8IA0 - chains C1 and LC of the 64 polymer chains in the assembly; structure by electron microscopy, 2.70 A resolution.

[Chain C1]
Molecule: 3341-nt RNA strand
Organism: Chaetomium thermophilum
Sequence (3341 nucleotides; each row starts with the number of its first residue):
     1 GGUUGACCUCGGAUCAGGUAGGAGGACCCGCUGAACUUAAGCAUAUCAAU
    51 AAGCGGAGGAAAAGAAACCAACAGGGAUUGCCCUAGUAACGGCGAGUGAA
   101 GCGGCAACAGCUCAAAUUUGAAAGCUGGCUUCGGCCCGCGUUGUAAUUUG
   151 GAGAGGAUGCUUUGGGCGAGGCUCCUUCUGAGUUCCCUGGAACGGGACGC
   201 CACAGAGGGUGAGAGCCCCGUAUAGUUGGAAGCCAAGCCUGUGUAAAGCU
   251 CCUUCGACGAGUCGAGUAGUUUGGGAAUGCUGCUCAAAAUGGGAGGUAAA
   301 UUUCUUCUAAAGCUAAAUACCGGCCAGAGACCGAUAGCGCACAAGUAGAG
   351 UGAUCGAAAGAUGAAAAGCACUUUGAAAAGAGGGUUAAAUAGCACGUGAA
   401 AUUGUUGAAAGGGAAGCGCUUGUGACCAGACUUGCGCCCGGCGGAUCAUC
   451 CGGUGUUCUCACCGGUGCACUCCGCCGGGCUCAGGCCAGCAUCGGUUCUG
   501 GCGGGGGGAUAAAGGCCCAGGGAAUGUGGCUCCUCCGGGAGUGUUAUAGC
   551 CCUGGGUGUAAUACCCUCGCCGGGACCGAGGACCGCGCUCUGCAAGGAUG
   601 CUGGCGUAAUGGUCACCAGCGACCCGUCUUGAAACACGGACCAAGGAGUC
   651 AAGGUUUUGCGCGAGUGUUUGGGUGUAAAACCCGCACGCGUAAUGAAAGU
   701 GAACGUAGGUGAGAGCUUCGGCGCAUCAUCGACCGAUCCUGAUGUAUUCG
   751 GAUGGAUUUGAGUAGGAGCGUUAAGCCUUGGACCCGAAAGAUGGUGAACU
   801 AUGCUUGGAUAGGGUGAAGCCAGAGGAAACUCUGGUGGAGGCUCGCAGCG
   851 GUUCUGACGUGCAAAUCGAUCGUCAAAUCUGAGCAUGGGGGCGAAAGACU
   901 AAUCGAACCAUCUAGUAGCUGGUUACCGCCGAAGUUUCCCUCAGGAUAGC
   951 AGUGUCGACCUUCAGUUUUAUGAGGUAAAGCGAAUGAUUAGGGACUCGGG
  1001 GGCGAUUUUUAGCCUUCAUCCAUUCUCAAACUUUAAAUAUGUAAGAAGCC
  1051 CUUGUUACUUAACUGAACGUGGGCAUUCGAAUGUAUCGACACUAGUGGGC
  1101 CAUUUUUGGUAAGCAGAACUGGCGAUGCGGGAUGAACCGAACGCGGGGUU
  1151 AAGGUGCCGGAGUGGACGCUCAUCAGACACCACAAAAGGCGUUAGUACAU
  1201 CUUGACAGCAGGACGGUGGCCAUGGAAGUCGGAAUCCGCUAAGGACUGUG
  1251 UAACAACUCACCUGCCGAAUGUACUAGCCCUGAAAAUGGAUGGCGCUCAA
  1301 GCGUCCCACCCAUACCCCGCCCUCAGGGUAGAAACGAUGCCCUGAGGAGU
  1351 AGGCGGCCGUGGAGGUCAGUGACGAAGCCUAGGGCGUGAGCCCGGGUCGA
  1401 ACGGCCUCUAGUGCAGAUCUUGGUGGUAGUAGCAAAUACUUCAAUGAGAA
  1451 CUUGAAGGACCGAAGUGGGGAAAGGUUCCAUGUGAACAGCGGUUGGACAU
  1501 GGGUUAGUCGAUCCUAAGCCAUAGGGAAGUUCCGUUUCAAAGGGGCACUC
  1551 GUGCCCCGUGUGGCGAAAGGGAAGCCGGUUAAUAUUCCGGCACCUGGAUG
  1601 UGGGUUUUGCGCGGCAACGCAACUGAACGCGGAGACGACGGCGGGGGCCC
  1651 CGGGCAGAGUUCUCUUUUCUUCUUAACGGUCUAUCACCCUGGAAACAGUU
  1701 UGUCUGGAGAUAGGGUUUAAUGGCCGGAAGAGCCCGACACUUCUGUCGGG
  1751 UCCGGUGCGCUCUCGACGUCCCUUGAAAAUCCGCGGGAGGGAAUAAUUCU
  1801 CACGCCAGGUCGUACUCAUAACCGCAGCAGGUCCCCAAGGUGAACAGCCU
  1851 CUGGUUGAUAGAACAAUGUAGAUAAGGGAAGUCGGCAAAAUAGAUCCGUA
  1901 ACUUCGGGAAAAGGAUUGGCUCUAAGGGUUGGGCACGUUGGGCUUUGGGC
  1951 GGACGCCCUGGGAGCAGAGGGCCUCUAGCCGGGCAACCGGCCGGCGGCCC
  2001 UCAGCACCCGGGGUUGAAGCCCUUAGCAGGCUUCGGCCGUCCGGCGUGCG
  2051 GUUAACAACCAACUUAGAACUGGUACGGACAGGGGGAAUCUGACUGUCUA
  2101 AUUAAAACAUAGCAUUGCGAUGGCCAGAAAGUGGUGUUGACGCAAUGUGA
  2151 UUUCUGCCCAGUGCUCUGAAUGUCAAAGUGAAGAAAUUCAACCAAGCGCG
  2201 GGUAAACGGCGGGAGUAACUAUGACUCUCUUAAGGUAGCCAAAUGCCUCG
  2251 UCAUCUAAUUAGUGACGCGCAUGAAUGGAUUAACGAGAUUCCCACUGUCC
  2301 CUAUCUACUAUCUAGCGAAACCACAGCCAAGGGAACGGGCUUGGCAAAAU
  2351 CAGCGGGGAAAGAAGACCCUGUUGAGCUUGACUCUAGUUUGACAUUGUGA
  2401 AAAGACAUAGGAGGUGUAGAAUAGGUGGGAGCUUCGGCGCCAGUGAAAUA
  2451 CCACUACUCCUAUUGUUUUUUUACUUAUUCAAUGAAGCGGGGCUGGACUU
  2501 GCGUCCAACUUCUGGAGUUAAGGUCCUUCGCGGGCCGACCCGGGUUGAAG
  2551 ACAUUGUCAGGUGGGGAGUUUGGCUGGGGCGGCACAUCUGUUAAACCAUA
  2601 ACGCAGGUGUCCUAAGGGGGGCUCAUGGAGAACAGAAAUCUCCAGUAGAA
  2651 CAAAAGGGUAAAAGUCCCCUUGAUUUUGAUUUUCAGUGUGAAUACAAACC
  2701 AUGAAAGUGUGGCCUAUCGAUCCUUUAGUCCCUCGAAAUUUGAGGCUAGA
  2751 GGUGCCAGAAAAGUUACCACAGGGAUAACUGGCUUGUGGCGGCCAAGCGU
  2801 UCAUAGCGACGUCGCUUUUUGAUCCUUCGAUGUCGGCUCUUCCUAUCAUA
  2851 CCGAAGCAGAAUUCGGUAAGCGUUGGAUUGUUCACCCACUAAUAGGGAAC
  2901 GUGAGCUGGGUUUAGACCGUCGUGAGACAGGUUAGUUUUACCCUACUGAU
  2951 GAACUCGUCGCAAUGGUAAUUCAGCUUAGUACGAGAGGAACCGCUGAUUC
  3001 AGAUAAUUGGUUUUUGCGGUUGUCCGACCGGGCAGUGCCGCGAAGCUACC
  3051 AUCUGCUGGAUAAUGGCUGAACGCCUCUAAGUCAGAAUCCAUGCCAGAAC
  3101 GCGACGAUACUACCCGCACGUUGUAGACGUAUAAGAAUAGGCUCCGGCCU
  3151 CGUAUCCUAGCAGGCGAUUCCUCCGCCGGCCUCGAAGUGGCCGUCGGUAA
  3201 UUCGCGUAUUGCAAUUUAGACACGCGCGGGAUCAAAUCCUUUGCAGACGA
  3251 CUUAGAUGUGCGAAAGGGUCCUGUAAGCAGUAGAGUAGCCUUGUUGUUAC
  3301 GAUCUGCUGAGGGUAAGCCCUCCUUCGCCUAGAUUUCCCAG
Unresolved in the structure: 1-2, 693-706, 847-854, 865-867, 901-905, 987-1028, 1074-1076, 1887-1893, 1914-1917, 2028-2040, 2082-2083, 2095, 2101-2109, 2150-2152, 2207-2242, 2273-2276, 2281, 2359-2362, 2485-2545, 2571-2721, 2753-2756, 2801-2804, 2817-2832, 2900-2903, 2911-2914, 2937-2940, 3338-3341

[Chain LC]
Name: 60S ribosomal protein L4-like protein
Organism: Chaetomium thermophilum
Reference sequence: G0SFC3 (G0SFC3_CHATD); residues 1-365 here = UniProt positions 1-365
Chain sequence (365 residues; numbered 1 to 365; the number before each row is that of its first residue):
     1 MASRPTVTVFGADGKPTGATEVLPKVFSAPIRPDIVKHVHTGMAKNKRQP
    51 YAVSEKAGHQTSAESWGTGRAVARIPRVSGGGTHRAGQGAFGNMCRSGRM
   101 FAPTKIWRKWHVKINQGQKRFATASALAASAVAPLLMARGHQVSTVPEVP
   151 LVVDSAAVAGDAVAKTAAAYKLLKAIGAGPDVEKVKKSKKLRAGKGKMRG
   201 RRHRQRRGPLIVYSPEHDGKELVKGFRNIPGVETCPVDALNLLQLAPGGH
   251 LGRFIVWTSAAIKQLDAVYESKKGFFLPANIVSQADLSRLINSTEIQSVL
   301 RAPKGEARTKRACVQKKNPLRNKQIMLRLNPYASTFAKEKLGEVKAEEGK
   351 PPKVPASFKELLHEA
Unresolved in the structure: 1-3

[Interface between chain C1 and chain LC]
Residue-residue contacts (291; chain C1 residue first):
  A202(C1) with Thr166(LC), base contact; Tyr170(LC), base contact; Asn228(LC), hydrogen bond to the base
  C203(C1) with Ala164(LC), sugar contact; Thr166(LC), hydrogen bond to the phosphate; Lys224(LC), base contact; Arg227(LC), phosphate contact
  A204(C1) with Thr166(LC), phosphate contact; Arg227(LC), salt bridge to the phosphate; Asn228(LC), phosphate contact
  G205(C1) with Lys186(LC), hydrogen bond to the base; Asn228(LC), hydrogen bond to the sugar; Pro230(LC), sugar contact
  G208(C1) with Arg202(LC), salt bridge to the phosphate
  A222(C1) with Arg227(LC), sugar contact
  C321(C1) with Glu55(LC), base contact
  A328(C1) with Gln49(LC), hydrogen bond to the sugar
  G329(C1) with Gln49(LC), sugar contact; Tyr51(LC), base contact; Arg199(LC), phosphate contact
  A330(C1) with Ala44(LC), base contact; Lys45(LC), base contact; Arg48(LC), phosphate contact; Gln49(LC), hydrogen bond to the phosphate; Arg201(LC), sugar contact
  C331(C1) with Tyr51(LC), sugar contact; Arg199(LC), salt bridge to the phosphate; Arg201(LC), salt bridge to the phosphate
  C332(C1) with Arg199(LC), salt bridge to the phosphate
  G333(C1) with Lys195(LC), base contact; Met198(LC), base contact; Arg199(LC), salt bridge to the phosphate
  U335(C1) with Arg96(LC), hydrogen bond to the sugar
  A336(C1) with Arg96(LC), phosphate contact; Ser97(LC), hydrogen bond to the phosphate
  C338(C1) with Val53(LC), phosphate contact; Ser54(LC), hydrogen bond to the phosphate; Ala57(LC), phosphate contact; Gln60(LC), sugar contact
  G339(C1) with Ala57(LC), phosphate contact; Gly58(LC), hydrogen bond to the phosphate; Gln60(LC), base contact
  A347(C1) with Thr83(LC), base contact
  G348(C1) with Gly82(LC), hydrogen bond to the sugar; Thr83(LC), base contact
  A349(C1) with Gly82(LC), sugar contact
  C355(C1) with Ser79(LC), hydrogen bond to the sugar
  G356(C1) with Thr61(LC), hydrogen bond to the phosphate; Ser62(LC), hydrogen bond to the phosphate; Val78(LC), sugar contact; Thr83(LC), sugar contact; Arg85(LC), phosphate contact
  A357(C1) with His84(LC), sugar contact; Arg85(LC), salt bridge to the phosphate
  A358(C1) with Arg96(LC), salt bridge to the phosphate
  A359(C1) with Arg96(LC), salt bridge to the phosphate
  G494(C1) with Gln315(LC), hydrogen bond to the sugar; Lys317(LC), sugar contact; Asn322(LC), phosphate contact
  G495(C1) with Gln315(LC), sugar contact; Lys316(LC), phosphate contact; Lys317(LC), phosphate contact; Asn322(LC), hydrogen bond to the phosphate
  U496(C1) with Asn318(LC), phosphate contact; Arg321(LC), salt bridge to the phosphate
  U497(C1) with Arg321(LC), hydrogen bond to the base
  G503(C1) with Glu343(LC), base contact
  G504(C1) with Gly342(LC), hydrogen bond to the base; Glu343(LC), sugar contact
  G505(C1) with Glu343(LC), sugar contact; Val344(LC), hydrogen bond to the sugar; Lys345(LC), salt bridge to the phosphate
  G506(C1) with Lys345(LC), salt bridge to the phosphate; Ala346(LC), hydrogen bond to the phosphate
  A509(C1) with Val354(LC), phosphate contact; Phe358(LC), sugar contact; Leu362(LC), base contact; His363(LC), hydrogen bond to the base
  U510(C1) with Pro351(LC), base contact; Val354(LC), phosphate contact
  U559(C1) with Glu348(LC), hydrogen bond to the base; Gly349(LC), hydrogen bond to the base; Lys350(LC), phosphate contact; Pro351(LC), sugar contact; Lys353(LC), salt bridge to the phosphate
  C568(C1) with Gly342(LC), sugar contact; Glu343(LC), base contact
  C570(C1) with Lys323(LC), salt bridge to the phosphate
  G580(C1) with Arg311(LC), hydrogen bond to the sugar
  C584(C1) with Lys310(LC), sugar contact
  G585(C1) with Lys310(LC), sugar contact; Arg328(LC), base contact
  C586(C1) with Arg328(LC), hydrogen bond to the base
  G587(C1) with Gln324(LC), hydrogen bond to the base; Arg328(LC), sugar contact
  C588(C1) with Gln324(LC), sugar contact; Leu327(LC), sugar contact
  C593(C1) with Gln324(LC), base contact
  A594(C1) with Asn322(LC), sugar contact; Gln324(LC), sugar contact
  A595(C1) with Lys317(LC), salt bridge to the phosphate; Asn322(LC), hydrogen bond to the phosphate; Gln324(LC), sugar contact; Arg328(LC), hydrogen bond to the phosphate
  G596(C1) with Lys310(LC), hydrogen bond to the base; Ala312(LC), hydrogen bond to the sugar; Val314(LC), sugar contact; Lys317(LC), salt bridge to the phosphate; Arg328(LC), salt bridge to the phosphate
  G597(C1) with Arg311(LC), hydrogen bond to the base; Val314(LC), hydrogen bond to the base; Gln315(LC), sugar contact
  G645(C1) with Met94(LC), hydrogen bond to the base
  G646(C1) with Asn93(LC), sugar contact; Met94(LC), sugar contact
  A647(C1) with Asn93(LC), hydrogen bond to the sugar; Phe101(LC), sugar contact
  G648(C1) with Phe101(LC), sugar contact
  U649(C1) with Ala102(LC), base contact
  C650(C1) with Trp107(LC), hydrogen bond to the sugar; Arg108(LC), phosphate contact
  A651(C1) with Trp107(LC), sugar contact; Arg108(LC), phosphate contact; Lys109(LC), phosphate contact
  A652(C1) with Lys109(LC), salt bridge to the phosphate
  G659(C1) with His38(LC), base contact
  C660(C1) with Arg32(LC), hydrogen bond to the phosphate; Asp34(LC), sugar contact; Ile35(LC), sugar contact; Gln118(LC), hydrogen bond to the sugar
  G661(C1) with Arg32(LC), salt bridge to the phosphate; Ile35(LC), sugar contact; Asn115(LC), base contact; Gln118(LC), sugar contact; Phe121(LC), phosphate contact
  G663(C1) with Phe276(LC), phosphate contact
  G667(C1) with Lys113(LC), hydrogen bond to the sugar; Asn115(LC), phosphate contact
  U668(C1) with Asn115(LC), phosphate contact; Gln116(LC), hydrogen bond to the phosphate; Lys119(LC), hydrogen bond to the base
  U669(C1) with Lys113(LC), base contact; Ile114(LC), hydrogen bond to the base
  G675(C1) with Lys220(LC), sugar contact
  U676(C1) with Tyr213(LC), hydrogen bond to the base; Lys220(LC), salt bridge to the phosphate; Val223(LC), base contact; Thr234(LC), hydrogen bond to the base; Cys235(LC), base contact; Pro236(LC), base contact
  A678(C1) with Lys47(LC), salt bridge to the phosphate; Gln49(LC), base contact
  A679(C1) with Asn46(LC), sugar contact; Lys47(LC), sugar contact; Leu243(LC), sugar contact
  A680(C1) with Met43(LC), phosphate contact; Asn46(LC), hydrogen bond to the phosphate; Leu240(LC), hydrogen bond to the sugar; Asn241(LC), sugar contact
  C681(C1) with Lys119(LC), salt bridge to the phosphate; Asp238(LC), hydrogen bond to the sugar; Ala239(LC), sugar contact; Leu240(LC), sugar contact
  C682(C1) with Gln116(LC), hydrogen bond to the phosphate; Arg120(LC), salt bridge to the phosphate; Lys272(LC), salt bridge to the phosphate
  C683(C1) with Arg120(LC), salt bridge to the phosphate; Ser271(LC), phosphate contact; Lys272(LC), phosphate contact; Lys273(LC), hydrogen bond to the phosphate
  G770(C1) with Lys113(LC), hydrogen bond to the sugar; Asn115(LC), hydrogen bond to the sugar; Gln118(LC), base contact
  U771(C1) with His38(LC), sugar contact; Lys113(LC), phosphate contact; Asn115(LC), sugar contact
  U772(C1) with His38(LC), sugar contact; Val112(LC), phosphate contact
  G781(C1) with Ala102(LC), base contact; Pro103(LC), base contact; Lys105(LC), hydrogen bond to the base
  C783(C1) with Phe101(LC), sugar contact
  C784(C1) with Asn93(LC), hydrogen bond to the sugar; Met94(LC), sugar contact; Phe101(LC), sugar contact
  C785(C1) with Arg74(LC), hydrogen bond to the sugar; Ile75(LC), sugar contact; Pro76(LC), phosphate contact; Phe91(LC), phosphate contact; Arg99(LC), salt bridge to the phosphate
  G786(C1) with Ser65(LC), phosphate contact; Arg74(LC), sugar contact; Pro76(LC), phosphate contact
  A787(C1) with Glu64(LC), phosphate contact; Ser65(LC), phosphate contact
  A910(C1) with Ser62(LC), hydrogen bond to the phosphate
  A914(C1) with His59(LC), hydrogen bond to the base; Arg99(LC), hydrogen bond to the base; Pro103(LC), base contact
  G1327(C1) with Thr309(LC), base contact
  G1328(C1) with Lys304(LC), phosphate contact; Gly305(LC), hydrogen bond to the phosphate; Glu306(LC), hydrogen bond to the sugar; Ala307(LC), hydrogen bond to the base
  U1329(C1) with Pro303(LC), phosphate contact; Lys304(LC), hydrogen bond to the phosphate; Gly305(LC), sugar contact; Glu306(LC), sugar contact; Ala307(LC), sugar contact
  A1330(C1) with Ser288(LC), base contact; Ile291(LC), sugar contact; Asn292(LC), hydrogen bond to the sugar; Gln297(LC), hydrogen bond to the sugar
  G1331(C1) with Asn292(LC), sugar contact; Thr294(LC), base contact; Gln297(LC), sugar contact
  A1332(C1) with Ser288(LC), hydrogen bond to the base; Asn292(LC), hydrogen bond to the sugar
  C1340(C1) with Arg308(LC), sugar contact
  C1341(C1) with Ala307(LC), sugar contact; Arg308(LC), sugar contact; Thr309(LC), hydrogen bond to the sugar
  C1342(C1) with Thr309(LC), hydrogen bond to the sugar; Arg311(LC), phosphate contact
  U1343(C1) with Arg311(LC), salt bridge to the phosphate
  G1362(C1) with Gly194(LC), phosphate contact; Lys195(LC), hydrogen bond to the phosphate; Arg201(LC), phosphate contact
  A1363(C1) with Arg192(LC), salt bridge to the phosphate; Gly196(LC), phosphate contact; Arg201(LC), salt bridge to the phosphate
  G1364(C1) with Arg192(LC), salt bridge to the phosphate; Arg204(LC), salt bridge to the phosphate; Gly248(LC), hydrogen bond to the sugar; His250(LC), base contact
  G1365(C1) with Arg139(LC), hydrogen bond to the sugar; Arg204(LC), salt bridge to the phosphate; Arg207(LC), salt bridge to the phosphate; Pro247(LC), sugar contact; Gly248(LC), sugar contact; His250(LC), hydrogen bond to the sugar
  U1366(C1) with Arg139(LC), salt bridge to the phosphate; Gly140(LC), phosphate contact; Arg204(LC), base contact; Gln205(LC), phosphate contact; Arg206(LC), salt bridge to the phosphate; Arg207(LC), hydrogen bond to the phosphate
  C1367(C1) with Gly140(LC), phosphate contact; Arg206(LC), phosphate contact
  A1368(C1) with Gln142(LC), hydrogen bond to the base; Lys187(LC), base contact
  G1369(C1) with Lys190(LC), salt bridge to the phosphate
  U1370(C1) with Lys190(LC), hydrogen bond to the base
  G1371(C1) with Lys190(LC), base contact
  A1401(C1) with Leu191(LC), base contact; Lys197(LC), sugar contact
  C1402(C1) with Leu191(LC), hydrogen bond to the base; Arg192(LC), phosphate contact; Ala193(LC), base contact; Gly194(LC), hydrogen bond to the phosphate; Lys197(LC), salt bridge to the phosphate
  G1403(C1) with Ala193(LC), phosphate contact
  C1406(C1) with His250(LC), base contact
  U1407(C1) with Lys37(LC), hydrogen bond to the phosphate
  C1408(C1) with Lys37(LC), salt bridge to the phosphate; Thr41(LC), phosphate contact; Lys45(LC), phosphate contact
  U1409(C1) with Lys45(LC), salt bridge to the phosphate
  G1411(C1) with Tyr51(LC), hydrogen bond to the phosphate; Val53(LC), base contact; Met100(LC), sugar contact; Arg108(LC), salt bridge to the phosphate
  A1417(C1) with Met94(LC), base contact
  U1418(C1) with Thr68(LC), base contact; Arg70(LC), hydrogen bond to the base; Ala71(LC), base contact; Val72(LC), hydrogen bond to the base; Ala73(LC), base contact; Arg74(LC), hydrogen bond to the base
  C1419(C1) with Ala73(LC), phosphate contact; Met94(LC), base contact
  U1420(C1) with Ala73(LC), phosphate contact; Arg77(LC), salt bridge to the phosphate; Gly89(LC), phosphate contact; Met94(LC), sugar contact; Cys95(LC), sugar contact; Arg96(LC), hydrogen bond to the sugar
  U1421(C1) with Gln88(LC), phosphate contact; Gly89(LC), hydrogen bond to the phosphate; Arg96(LC), sugar contact
  G1422(C1) with Gln88(LC), phosphate contact
Also at the interface, not in a pair above, chain C1 (128 interface residues in all): A206, A214, G215, G337, A579, U589, C662, U911, U920, G1361, A1410
Also at the interface, not in a pair above, chain LC (177 interface residues in all): Pro50, Lys56, Gly80, Gly81, Gly87, Gly98, Thr104, Gly117, Lys165, Ala167, Pro180, Glu183, Lys184, Lys189, His203, Ile229, Pro278, Leu287, Ser293, Ser298, Cys313, Ile325, Phe336, Pro352, Lys359

[In short]
128 residues of chain C1 face 177 of chain LC across their interface, with 82 hydrogen bonds and 41 salt
bridges. Polar pairs include A202(C1)-Asn228(LC), G205(C1)-Lys186(LC) and U497(C1)-Arg321(LC).
Here chain C1 is a 3341-nt RNA strand and chain LC is 60S ribosomal protein L4-like protein, both from
Chaetomium thermophilum. Entry 8IA0 (Cryo-EM structure of a Chaetomium thermophilum pre-60S ribosomal subunit
- State Puf6) was determined by electron microscopy together with 8I9P, 8I9T, 8I9V, 8I9W, 8I9X, 8I9Y and 8I9Z
from the same study.
